Entry 2ZI3 (X-ray diffraction, 2.30 A resolution); this record covers chains A and B.

# Chain A (and B)
Name: Deoxycytidine kinase
Organism: Homo sapiens
Notes: EC 2.7.1.74; chain B of this document is another copy of the same molecule, construct and numbering; everything in this record applies to it too
UniProt: P27707 (DCK_HUMAN); residue numbers follow UniProt; this construct covers 1-260
Amino-acid sequence (279 residues; each row starts with the number of its first residue; numbers below 1 keep their minus sign (Met-18 is residue -18)):
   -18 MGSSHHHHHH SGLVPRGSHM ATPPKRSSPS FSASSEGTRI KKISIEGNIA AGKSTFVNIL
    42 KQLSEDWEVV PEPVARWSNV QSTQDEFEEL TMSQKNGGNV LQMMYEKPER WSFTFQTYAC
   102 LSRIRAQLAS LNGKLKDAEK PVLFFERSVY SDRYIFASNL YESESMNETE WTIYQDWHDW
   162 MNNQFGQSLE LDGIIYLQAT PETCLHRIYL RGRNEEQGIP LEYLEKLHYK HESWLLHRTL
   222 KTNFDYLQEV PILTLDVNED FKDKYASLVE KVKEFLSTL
Disordered / not traced: -18 to 19 (chain B: -18 to 20, 62-79, 117)
Differences from the reference sequence: expression tag (-18 to 0); engineered mutation Ser9 (Cys in P27707), Ser45 (Cys in P27707), Ser59 (Cys in P27707), Ser146 (Cys in P27707), Ala247 (Glu in P27707)
Residues lining bound ligands:
  - 2'-deoxyadenosine (3D1; (2R,3S,5R)-5-(6-amino-9H-purin-9-yl)-tetrahydro-2-(hydroxymethyl)furan-3-ol): Ile30, Glu53, Val55, Trp58, Leu82, Met85, Tyr86, Phe96, Gln97, Ala100, Arg104, Arg128, Asp133, Phe137, Arg194, Glu197
  - ADP (adenosine-5'-diphosphate): Asn29, Ile30, Ala31, Ala32, Gly33, Lys34, Ser35, Thr36, Arg188, Leu191, Arg192, Val238, Glu240, Asp241, Phe242
From the paper describing this entry:
  - binding site for 2'-deoxyadenosine: Glu53, Tyr86, Gln97, Asp133, Glu197
  - contacts within the chain: Arg104-Asp133, Asn80-Glu196
  - catalytic residues: Glu53 (proposed by the authors, not directly observed)
  - binding site for ADP: Arg188, Glu240, Phe242

# Chain A / chain B interface
Residue-residue contacts - 50 pairs, chain A then chain B:
  Arg57(A) - Asp157(B)  salt bridge
  Val61(A) - Thr153(B)
  Val61(A) - Ile154(B)  hydrophobic
  Gln62(A) - Thr153(B)
  Gln62(A) - Asp157(B)
  Ser63(A) - Thr153(B)
  Thr64(A) - Asp160(B)
  Glu67(A) - Asp226(B)
  Met84(A) - Thr150(B)
  Glu90(A) - Arg91(B)  hydrogen bond (backbone-side chain)
  Arg91(A) - Glu90(B)  hydrogen bond (side chain-backbone)
  Arg91(A) - Arg91(B)
  Arg91(A) - Glu151(B)  salt bridge
  Trp92(A) - Asn148(B)
  Trp92(A) - Glu151(B)
  Phe94(A) - Thr95(B)
  Thr95(A) - Phe94(B)
  Thr95(A) - Ile154(B)
  Tyr99(A) - Ile154(B)  hydrophobic
  Tyr99(A) - Asp157(B)  hydrogen bond
  Leu102(A) - Trp158(B)
  Leu102(A) - Trp161(B)  hydrophobic
  Ile105(A) - Trp161(B)  hydrophobic
  Arg106(A) - Asp157(B)  salt bridge
  Arg106(A) - Trp161(B)
  Leu109(A) - Trp161(B)  hydrophobic
  Asn148(A) - Trp92(B)
  Thr150(A) - Val61(B)
  Thr150(A) - Met84(B)
  Glu151(A) - Arg91(B)  salt bridge
  Glu151(A) - Trp92(B)
  Thr153(A) - Val61(B)
  Ile154(A) - Thr95(B)
  Ile154(A) - Tyr99(B)  hydrophobic
  Asp157(A) - Tyr99(B)  hydrogen bond
  Asp157(A) - Arg106(B)  salt bridge
  Trp158(A) - Leu102(B)  hydrophobic
  Trp158(A) - Trp158(B)
  Trp158(A) - Met162(B)
  Trp161(A) - Leu102(B)  hydrophobic
  Trp161(A) - Ile105(B)  hydrophobic
  Trp161(A) - Arg106(B)
  Trp161(A) - Leu109(B)  hydrophobic
  Trp161(A) - Met162(B)  hydrophobic
  Trp161(A) - Phe166(B)  hydrophobic
  Met162(A) - Trp161(B)  hydrophobic
  Met162(A) - Met162(B)  hydrophobic
  Phe166(A) - Trp161(B)  hydrophobic
  Phe166(A) - Gln165(B)
  Phe166(A) - Phe166(B)  hydrophobic
Interface residues without a listed pair, chain A (30 interface residues in all): Gly79, Val81, Thr98
Interface residues without a listed pair, chain B (28 interface residues in all): Val81, Thr98, Gln156

# Summary
30 residues of chain A and 28 residues of chain B are in contact; the contacts include 4 hydrogen bonds and 5
salt bridges. Polar pairs include Arg57(A)-Asp157(B), Arg91(A)-Glu151(B) and Arg106(A)-Asp157(B). Chain A
binds ADP and 2'-deoxyadenosine. From the paper: the catalytic residue Glu53(A); a binding site for
2'-deoxyadenosine at Glu53(A), Tyr86(A) and Gln97(A) among others.
Both chains are Deoxycytidine kinase (Homo sapiens). Entry 2ZI3 (C4S-E247A dCK variant of dCK in complex with
D-dA+ADP) was determined by X-ray diffraction (same publication as 2ZI4, 2ZI5 and 2ZI6).
